Entry 9BCR (electron microscopy, 3.26 A resolution); this record covers chains C and D of the 4 polymer chains in the assembly.

# Chain C
Molecule: Maltose/maltodextrin import ATP-binding protein MalK
From: Escherichia coli K-12
Notes: EC 7.5.2.1
UniProtKB: P68187 (MALK_ECOLI); residues 2-371 here = UniProt positions 2-371
Chain sequence (371 residues; row label = number of the first residue in the row):
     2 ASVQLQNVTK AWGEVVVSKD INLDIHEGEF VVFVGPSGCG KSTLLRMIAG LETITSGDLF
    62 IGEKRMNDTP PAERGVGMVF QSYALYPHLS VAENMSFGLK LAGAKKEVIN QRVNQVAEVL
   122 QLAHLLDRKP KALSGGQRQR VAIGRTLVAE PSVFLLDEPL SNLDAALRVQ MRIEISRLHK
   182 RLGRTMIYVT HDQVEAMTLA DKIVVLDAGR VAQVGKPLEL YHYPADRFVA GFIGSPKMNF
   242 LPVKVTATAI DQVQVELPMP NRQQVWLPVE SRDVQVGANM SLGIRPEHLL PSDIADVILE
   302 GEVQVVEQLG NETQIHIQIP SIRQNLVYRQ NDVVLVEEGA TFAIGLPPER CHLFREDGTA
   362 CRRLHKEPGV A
Construct notes: expression tag (372)
Swiss-Prot annotation at these positions:
  - binding site (ATP): Gly-36 to Ser-43

# Chain D
Molecule: Maltose/maltodextrin import ATP-binding protein MalK
From: Escherichia coli K-12
Notes: EC 7.5.2.1
UniProtKB: P68187 (MALK_ECOLI); residues 2-371 here = UniProt positions 2-371
Chain sequence (373 residues; row label = number of the first residue in the row):
     2 ASVQLQNVTK AWGEVVVSKD INLDIHEGEF VVFVGPSGCG KSTLLRMIAG LETITSGDLF
    62 IGEKRMNDTP PAERGVGMVF QSYALYPHLS VAENMSFGLK LAGAKKEVIN QRVNQVAEVL
   122 QLAHLLDRKP KALSGGQRQR VAIGRTLVAE PSVFLLDEPL SNLDAALRVQ MRIEISRLHK
   182 RLGRTMIYVT HDQVEAMTLA DKIVVLDAGR VAQVGKPLEL YHYPADRFVA GFIGSPKMNF
   242 LPVKVTATAI DQVQVELPMP NRQQVWLPVE SRDVQVGANM SLGIRPEHLL PSDIADVILE
   302 GEVQVVEQLG NETQIHIQIP SIRQNLVYRQ NDVVLVEEGA TFAIGLPPER CHLFREDGTA
   362 CRRLHKEPGV AHH
Construct notes: expression tag (372-374)
Swiss-Prot annotation at these positions:
  - binding site (ATP): Gly-36 to Ser-43

# How chain C and chain D interact
Contacting residue pairs (24):
  Lys-181(C) with Glu-339(D), salt bridge
  Met-198(C) with Leu-310(D)
  Thr-199(C) with Leu-310(D)
  Leu-219(C) with Gly-311(D); Val-334(D), hydrophobic
  Tyr-222(C) with Gly-311(D); Asn-312(D)
  Glu-288(C) with Asn-312(D)
  Glu-308(C) with Thr-199(D)
  Gln-309(C) with Met-198(D); Leu-219(D)
  Leu-310(C) with Val-195(D), hydrophobic; Met-198(D)
  Gly-311(C) with Leu-219(D); Tyr-222(D)
  Asn-312(C) with Tyr-222(D); Glu-288(D)
  Arg-330(C) with Asn-312(D)
  Asn-332(C) with Asn-332(D)
  Asp-333(C) with Arg-351(D), salt bridge
  Val-334(C) with Leu-219(D), hydrophobic
  Leu-336(C) with Gly-370(D)
  Pro-369(C) with Val-334(D)
  Gly-370(C) with Leu-336(D)
Also at the interface, not in a pair above, chain C (20 interface residues in all): His-223, Glu-338
Also at the interface, not in a pair above, chain D (22 interface residues in all): Ile-174, His-223, Glu-308, Gln-309, Pro-369, His-373, His-374

# Summary
Chain C and chain D form an interface of 20 and 22 residues respectively; the contacts include 2 salt bridges.
Polar pairs include Lys-181(C)/Glu-339(D) and Asp-333(C)/Arg-351(D). UniProt lists 8 ATP-binding residues on
chain C; 8 ATP-binding residues on chain D.
Here chain C is Maltose/maltodextrin import ATP-binding protein MalK and chain D is Maltose/maltodextrin
import ATP-binding protein MalK, both from Escherichia coli K-12. Entry 9BCR (Cryo-EM structure of a bacterial
prototype ATP-binding cassette transporter MalFGK2) was determined by electron microscopy (same publication as
9NQJ and 9NXC).
